5Y5X - chains S and T of the 26 polymer chains in the assembly; structure by electron microscopy, 5.00 A resolution (low resolution: residue-level contacts below are approximate; hydrogen-bond / salt-bridge calls are withheld).

# Chain S (and T)
Protein: V-type ATP synthase, subunit K
Organism: Thermus thermophilus HB8
Notes: chain T of this document is another copy of the same molecule, construct and numbering; everything in this record applies to it too
UniProtKB: Q5SIT7 (Q5SIT7_THET8); residues -18 to 80 here correspond to UniProt positions 1-99 (UniProt number = residue number + 19)
Chain sequence (99 residues; numbered -18 to 80; the number before each row is that of its first residue; numbers below 1 keep their minus sign (Met-18 is residue -18)):
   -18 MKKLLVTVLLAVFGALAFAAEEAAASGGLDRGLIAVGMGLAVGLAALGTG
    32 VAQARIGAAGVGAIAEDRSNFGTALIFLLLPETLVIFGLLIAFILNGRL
Not modelled in the structure: -18 to 4

# Chain S / chain T interface
Residue-residue contacts (7; chain S residue first):
  Asp11(S) with Gly13(T)
  Gly18(S) with Val17(T)
  Gly29(S) with Gly31(T)
  Ala33(S) with Gly31(T); Ala35(T)
  Arg79(S) with Ala6(T); Ser7(T)
Other interface residues (no listed pair), chain S (11 interface residues in all): Leu14, Ile15, Ala22, Val32, Ile37, Gly78
Other interface residues (no listed pair), chain T (11 interface residues in all): Ala5, Gly9, Gly20, Leu28, Ala39

# Overview
Chain S and chain T each contribute 11 residues to their interface.
Both chains are V-type ATP synthase, subunit K (Thermus thermophilus HB8). Entry 5Y5X (V/A-type
ATPase/synthase from Thermus thermophilus, rotational state 1) was determined by electron microscopy,
deposited together with 5Y5Y, 5Y5Z and 5Y60.
